8JKE - chains J and P of the 13 polymer chains in the assembly; structure by electron microscopy, 3.67 A resolution.

[Chain J]
Molecule: Regulatory protein AfsR
Organism: Streptomyces coelicolor A3(2)
UniProtKB: P25941 (AFSR_STRCO); residues 1-993 here = UniProt positions 1-993
Amino-acid sequence (1013 residues; numbered -19 to 993; the number before each row is that of its first residue; numbers below 1 keep their minus sign (Met-19 is residue -19)):
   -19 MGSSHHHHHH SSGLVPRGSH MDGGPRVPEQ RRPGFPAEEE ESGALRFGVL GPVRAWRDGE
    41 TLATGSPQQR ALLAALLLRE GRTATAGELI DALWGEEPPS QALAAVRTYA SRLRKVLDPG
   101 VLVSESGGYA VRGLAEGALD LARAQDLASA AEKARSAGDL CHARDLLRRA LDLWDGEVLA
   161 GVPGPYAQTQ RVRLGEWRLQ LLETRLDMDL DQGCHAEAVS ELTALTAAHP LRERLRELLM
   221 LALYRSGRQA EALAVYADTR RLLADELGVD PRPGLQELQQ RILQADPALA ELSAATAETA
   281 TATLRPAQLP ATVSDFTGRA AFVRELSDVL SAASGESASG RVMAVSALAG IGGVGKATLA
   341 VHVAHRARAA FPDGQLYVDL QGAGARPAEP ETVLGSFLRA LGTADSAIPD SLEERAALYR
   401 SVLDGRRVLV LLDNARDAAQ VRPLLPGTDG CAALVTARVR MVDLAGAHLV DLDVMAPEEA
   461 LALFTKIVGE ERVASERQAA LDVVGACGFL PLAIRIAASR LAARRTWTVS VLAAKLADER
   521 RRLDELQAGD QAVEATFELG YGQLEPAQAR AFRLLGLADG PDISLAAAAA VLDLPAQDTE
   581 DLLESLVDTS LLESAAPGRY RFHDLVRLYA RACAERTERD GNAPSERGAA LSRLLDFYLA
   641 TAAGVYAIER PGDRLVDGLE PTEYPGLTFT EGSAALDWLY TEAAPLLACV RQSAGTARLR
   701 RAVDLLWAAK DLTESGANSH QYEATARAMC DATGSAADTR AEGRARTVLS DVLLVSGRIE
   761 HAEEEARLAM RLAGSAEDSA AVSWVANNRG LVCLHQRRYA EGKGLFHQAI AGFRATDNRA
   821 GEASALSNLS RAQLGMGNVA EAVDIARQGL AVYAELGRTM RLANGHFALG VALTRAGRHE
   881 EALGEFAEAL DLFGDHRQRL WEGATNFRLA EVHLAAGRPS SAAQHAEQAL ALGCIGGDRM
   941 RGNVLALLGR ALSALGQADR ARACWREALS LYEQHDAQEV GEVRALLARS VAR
Not modelled in the structure: -19 to 16, 271-993
Differences from the reference sequence: initiating methionine (-19); expression tag (-18 to 0); engineered mutation Ala337 (Thr in P25941)
UniProt features mapped onto this chain:
  - DNA-binding region: Ala17 to Gly113 (OmpR/PhoB-type), Gln796 to Ala811 (H-T-H motif), Gln974 to Ala988 (H-T-H motif)
From the paper describing this entry:
  - mutagenesis - E176A, L211A, L243A: decreased expression
  - mutagenesis - E176A, L211A, L243A: decreased stability

[Chain P]
Molecule: 65-nt DNA strand
Sequence (65 nucleotides; row label = number of the first residue in the row):
     1 TGCGACGGTC TGACGCTCTA CACAGTGCCA GGGGGAGATA AACGAACGCT GAACGCTCCG
    61 GCTAC
Not modelled in the structure: 62-65

[How chain J and chain P interact]
Contacting residue pairs - 8 pairs, chain J then chain P:
  Arg87(J) with DG48(P), hydrogen bond to the phosphate; DC49(P), salt bridge to the phosphate
  Thr88(J) with DG51(P), hydrogen bond to the base
  Ser91(J) with DT50(P), hydrogen bond to the phosphate
  Arg94(J) with DC49(P), salt bridge to the phosphate
  Lys95(J) with DT50(P), salt bridge to the phosphate; DG51(P), salt bridge to the phosphate
  Tyr109(J) with DC49(P), hydrogen bond to the phosphate
Other interface residues (no listed pair), chain J (7 interface residues in all): Arg92
Other interface residues (no listed pair), chain P (6 interface residues in all): DA52, DA53

[Overview]
7 residues of chain J face 6 of chain P across their interface, with 4 hydrogen bonds and 4 salt bridges.
Among the polar pairs are Thr88(J)-DG51(P), Arg87(J)-DG48(P) and Ser91(J)-DT50(P). The paper reports that
E176A, L211A and L243A of chain J reduce expression; E176A, L211A and L243A of chain J reduce stability.
Here chain J is Regulatory protein AfsR (Streptomyces coelicolor A3(2)) and chain P is a 65-nt DNA strand.
Entry 8JKE (AfsR(T337A) transcription activation complex) was determined by electron microscopy (same
publication as 8HVR).
